4YA5 - chains L and V of the 30 polymer chains in the assembly; structure by X-ray diffraction, 2.50 A resolution.

[Chain L]
Protein: Proteasome subunit beta type-6
Organism: Saccharomyces cerevisiae (strain ATCC 204508 / S288c)
Notes: EC 3.4.25.1
UniProtKB: P23724 (PSB6_YEAST); residues 1-222 here correspond to UniProt positions 20-241 (UniProt number = residue number + 19)
Amino-acid sequence (222 residues; numbered 1 to 222; the number before each row is that of its first residue):
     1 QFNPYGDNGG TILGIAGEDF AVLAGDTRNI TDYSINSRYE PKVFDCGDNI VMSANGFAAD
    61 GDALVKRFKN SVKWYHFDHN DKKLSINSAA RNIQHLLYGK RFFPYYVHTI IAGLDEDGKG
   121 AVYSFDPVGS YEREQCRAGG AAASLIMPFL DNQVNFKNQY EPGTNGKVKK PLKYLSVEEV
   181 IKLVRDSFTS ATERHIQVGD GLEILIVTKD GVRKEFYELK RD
Metal / ion sites: Mg2+: D222 (shared with I163(V), D166(V), S169(V) of chain V)

[Chain V]
Protein: Proteasome subunit beta type-2
Organism: Saccharomyces cerevisiae (strain ATCC 204508 / S288c)
Notes: EC 3.4.25.1
UniProtKB: P25043 (PSB2_YEAST); residues 1-232 here correspond to UniProt positions 30-261 (UniProt number = residue number + 29)
Amino-acid sequence (232 residues; numbered 1 to 232; the number before each row is that of its first residue):
     1 TTIVGVKFNN GVVIAADTRS TQGPIVADKN CAKLHRISPK IWCAGAGTAA DTEAVTQLIG
    61 SNIELHSLYT SREPRVVSAL QMLKQHLFKY QGHIGAYLIV AGVDPTGSHL FSIDAHGSTD
   121 VGYYLSLGSG SLAAMAVLES HWKQDLTKEE AIKLASDAIQ AGIWNDLGSG SNVDVCVMEI
   181 GKDAEYLRNY LTPNVREEKQ KSYKFPRGTT AVLKESIVNI CDIQEEQVDI TA
Disordered / not traced: 227-232
Construct notes: engineered mutation D114 (His143 in P25043)
Curated features (UniProtKB/Swiss-Prot):
  - active site: T1 (Nucleophile)
Metal / ion sites: Mg2+: I163, D166, S169 (shared with D222(L) of chain L)

[How chain L and chain V interact]
Residue-residue contacts (59; chain L residue first):
  R28(L) with L167(V)
  I30(L) with L167(V), hydrophobic
  D32(L) with L167(V)
  Y33(L) with D166(V); L167(V), hydrogen bond (backbone-backbone); G168(V)
  I35(L) with W164(V); L167(V), hydrophobic
  R38(L) with W164(V), hydrogen bond (side chain-backbone); N165(V)
  F149(L) with Y203(V)
  N152(L) with F205(V)
  Q153(L) with Y203(V); F205(V)
  N158(L) with T209(V)
  Q159(L) with F205(V); T209(V)
  Y160(L) with T209(V), hydrogen bond (backbone-backbone); A211(V), hydrophobic
  P162(L) with P206(V), hydrophobic; R207(V); G208(V)
  N165(L) with T210(V); V212(V)
  G166(L) with A211(V)
  E179(L) with K201(V)
  K182(L) with Q200(V)
  L183(L) with Y203(V)
  R185(L) with E197(V), salt bridge; Q200(V), hydrogen bond
  D186(L) with K199(V); Q200(V), hydrogen bond (side chain-backbone); K201(V), hydrogen bond (side chain-backbone); Y203(V), hydrogen bond
  T189(L) with R196(V)
  S190(L) with R196(V)
  E193(L) with V26(V); K29(V), salt bridge; R196(V)
  R194(L) with P24(V); I25(V); V26(V), hydrogen bond (backbone-backbone); A27(V), hydrogen bond (side chain-backbone); K29(V)
  H195(L) with P24(V); I25(V)
  I196(L) with R19(V); P24(V), hydrogen bond (backbone-backbone); V26(V), hydrophobic; L167(V)
  K220(L) with N194(V), hydrogen bond (side chain-backbone)
  R221(L) with W164(V)
  D222(L) with R19(V), salt bridge; I163(V); W164(V); S169(V); G170(V); S171(V), hydrogen bond (side chain-backbone); N194(V)
Also at the interface, not in a pair above, chain L (33 interface residues in all): S34, L145, E161, E218
Also at the interface, not in a pair above, chain V (34 interface residues in all): T21, G23, D28, V195

[In short]
The interface between chain L and chain V involves 33 residues on one side and 34 on the other, with 12
hydrogen bonds and 3 salt bridges. Polar contacts include R185(L)-E197(V), E193(L)-K29(V) and D222(L)-R19(V).
From UniProt: active-site residue T1(V) on chain V.
Here chain L is Proteasome subunit beta type-6 and chain V is Proteasome subunit beta type-2, both from
Saccharomyces cerevisiae (strain ATCC 204508 / S288c). Entry 4YA5 (Yeast 20S proteasome beta2-H114D mutant in
complex with Ac-PAE-ep) was determined by X-ray diffraction together with 4Y69, 4Y6A, 4Y6V, 4Y6Z, 4Y70, 4Y74
and 34 further entries from the same study.
